Entry 7JQQ (electron microscopy, 4.10 A resolution (low resolution: residue-level contacts below are approximate; hydrogen-bond / salt-bridge calls are withheld)); this record covers chains B and L of the 12 polymer chains in the assembly.

[Chain B]
Molecule: DNA packaging protein
Organism: Bacillus phage phi29
Notes: EC 3.6.4.-
UniProt: P11014 (PKG16_BPPH2); residues 1-332 here = UniProt positions 1-332
Sequence (332 residues; numbered 1 to 332; the number before each row is that of its first residue):
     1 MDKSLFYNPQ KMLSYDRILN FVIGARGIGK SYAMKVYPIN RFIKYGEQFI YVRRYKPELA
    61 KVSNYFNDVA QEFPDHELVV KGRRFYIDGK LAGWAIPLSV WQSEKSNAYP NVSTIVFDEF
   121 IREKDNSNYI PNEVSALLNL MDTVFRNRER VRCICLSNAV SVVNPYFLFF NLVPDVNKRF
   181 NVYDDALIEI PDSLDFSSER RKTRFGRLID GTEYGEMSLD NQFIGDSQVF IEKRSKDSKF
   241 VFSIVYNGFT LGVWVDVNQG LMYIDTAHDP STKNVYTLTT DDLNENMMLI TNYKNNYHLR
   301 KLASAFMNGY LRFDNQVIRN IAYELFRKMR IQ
Disordered / not traced: 1-3, 331-332
Metal / ion sites: Mg2+: Ser31, Asp118 (together with ATP-gamma-S)
Residues lining bound ligands: ATP-gamma-S (AGS; phosphothiophosphoric acid-adenylate ester): Phe6, Gly24, Ala25, Arg26, Gly27, Ile28, Gly29, Lys30, Ser31, Tyr32, Ala33, Val36, Glu72, Asp118, Leu156, Asn158
Curated features (UniProtKB/Swiss-Prot):
  - binding site (ATP): Gly24 to Ser31
  - mutagenesis: Asp118 (D118E: Complete loss of DNA packaging activity), Glu119 (E119D: Complete loss of DNA packaging activity), Arg122 (R122A: Complete loss of DNA packaging. No effect on ATPase activity), Lys124 (K124A: 2.5 fold reduced DNA packaging. No effect on ATPase activity), Arg146 (R146A/K: Complete loss of DNA packaging), Arg327 (R327Q: Decreased packaging), Lys328 (K328N: Complete loss of packaging), Arg330 (R330Q: Decreased packaging)
Reported in the primary citation:
  - binding site for the 60-nt DNA strand: Lys56
  - binding site for ATP-gamma-S: Lys105, Arg146
  - catalytic residues: Lys105, Asn158, Gln222 (proposed by the authors, not directly observed)

[Chain L]
Molecule: pRNA
Organism: Bacillus virus phi29
Sequence (117 nucleotides; each row starts with the number of its first residue):
     1 GGAAUGGUAC GGUACUUCCA UUGUCAUGUG UAUGUUGGGG AUUAAACCCU GAUUGAGUUC
    61 AGCCCACAUA CUUUGUUGAU UGGUUGUCAA UCAUGGCAAA AGUGCACGCU ACUUUCC

[Chain B / chain L interface]
Contacting residue pairs (25; chain B residue first):
  Lys11(B) with U8(L)
  Leu13(B) with U113(L)
  Ser14(B) with A9(L); A111(L)
  Tyr15(B) with A9(L); C10(L)
  Asp16(B) with A111(L)
  Arg17(B) with C10(L); G11(L)
  Tyr37(B) with C112(L); U113(L)
  Arg41(B) with C112(L); U113(L)
  Lys44(B) with U114(L)
  Tyr45(B) with C112(L)
  Arg150(B) with A111(L); C112(L)
  Asp237(B) with A93(L); U94(L)
  Lys239(B) with U29(L)
  Trp254(B) with C92(L)
  Asp269(B) with U91(L)
  Pro270(B) with U91(L)
  Thr272(B) with U77(L); G78(L)
Interface residues without a listed pair, chain B (21 interface residues in all): Gln10, Asn40, His268, Ser271
Interface residues without a listed pair, chain L (19 interface residues in all): G7, G75, U76, A90

[Overview]
Chain B and chain L form an interface of 21 and 19 residues respectively. Bound to chain B: ATP-gamma-S.
Ser31(B) and Asp118(B) form the Mg2+ site. UniProt lists 8 ATP-binding residues and 8 mutagenesis sites on
chain B. From the paper: catalytic residues Lys105(B), Asn158(B) and Gln222(B); a binding site for ATP-gamma-S
at Lys105(B) and Arg146(B).
Here chain B is DNA packaging protein (Bacillus phage phi29) and chain L is pRNA (Bacillus virus phi29). Entry
7JQQ (The bacteriophage Phi-29 viral genome packaging motor assembly) was determined by electron microscopy.
